PDB entry 5KBE | X-ray diffraction, 2.50 A resolution | chains A and B

[Chain A (and B)]
Molecule: MopR
Organism: Acinetobacter calcoaceticus
Notes: fragment: sensor domain, residues 1-229; chain B of this document is another copy of the same molecule, construct and numbering; everything in this record applies to it too
UniProt: Q43965 (Q43965_ACICA); numbering as in UniProt (aligned over 1-229)
Sequence (229 residues; numbered 1 to 229; the number before each row is that of its first residue):
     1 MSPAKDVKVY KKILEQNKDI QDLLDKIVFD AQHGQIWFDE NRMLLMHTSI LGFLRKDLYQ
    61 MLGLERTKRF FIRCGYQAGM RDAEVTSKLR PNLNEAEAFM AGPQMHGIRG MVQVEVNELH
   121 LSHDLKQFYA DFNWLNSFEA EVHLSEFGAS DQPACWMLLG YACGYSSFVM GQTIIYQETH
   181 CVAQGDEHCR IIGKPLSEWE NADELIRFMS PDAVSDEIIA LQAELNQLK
Not modelled in the structure: 1-14, 200-211, 226-229 (chain B: 1-13, 203-204, 222-229)
Ion coordination: Zn2+: Cys155, Glu178, Cys181, Cys189
Ligand contacts: phenol (IPH): Phe99, Gly102, Pro103, His106, Val112, Val114, Phe132, Trp134, Tyr161, Ala162, Tyr165, Ser166, Tyr176, Ile191
Curated features (UniProtKB/Swiss-Prot):
  - binding site (phenol): His106, Trp134
  - binding site (Zn(2+)): Cys155, Glu178, Cys181, Cys189

[Interface between chain A and chain B]
Contacting residue pairs (106; chain A residue first):
  Gln16(A) with Gln32(B), hydrogen bond (backbone-side chain)
  Asn17(A) with Gln32(B), hydrogen bond
  Phe29(A) with Phe29(B), hydrophobic
  Ala31(A) with Ile20(B), hydrophobic; Gly107(B)
  Gln32(A) with Gln16(B); Asn17(B); Ile20(B); Gln113(B)
  His33(A) with Gln113(B); Asn136(B), hydrogen bond (backbone-side chain)
  Gly34(A) with Gly107(B); Gly110(B); Met111(B), hydrogen bond (backbone-backbone); Val112(B); Gln113(B)
  Gln35(A) with Gly110(B); Asn136(B), hydrogen bond
  Ile36(A) with Ile108(B); Arg109(B); Gly110(B)
  Asn41(A) with His47(B)
  Arg42(A) with Thr48(B); Gly110(B), hydrogen bond (side chain-backbone); Met111(B), hydrogen bond (side chain-backbone); Asn136(B), hydrogen bond (side chain-backbone); Ser137(B); Phe138(B); Glu141(B), salt bridge
  Met43(A) with Met46(B); His47(B); Gly110(B)
  Leu44(A) with Leu44(B); Leu45(B); Met46(B), hydrogen bond (backbone-backbone); Leu51(B), hydrophobic; Arg109(B); Gly110(B); Phe138(B), hydrophobic
  Leu45(A) with Leu44(B); Leu45(B), hydrophobic; Ile108(B); Arg109(B), hydrogen bond (backbone-backbone); Met111(B)
  Met46(A) with Met43(B); Leu44(B), hydrogen bond (backbone-backbone); Met46(B), hydrophobic; Met157(B), hydrophobic
  His47(A) with Asn41(B), hydrogen bond; Arg42(B); Met43(B); Arg81(B); Asp82(B), salt bridge
  Thr48(A) with Arg42(B), hydrogen bond (backbone-backbone); Leu44(B)
  Ile50(A) with Cys74(B), hydrophobic; Ala78(B), hydrophobic
  Leu51(A) with Met46(B), hydrophobic
  Phe53(A) with Gln77(B); Phe208(B), hydrophobic
  Leu54(A) with Leu54(B), hydrophobic; Phe70(B), hydrophobic
  Asp57(A) with Phe70(B); Arg73(B), salt bridge
  Leu58(A) with Leu54(B), hydrophobic
  Met61(A) with Leu62(B), hydrophobic; Arg66(B); Phe70(B), hydrophobic
  Leu62(A) with Leu62(B), hydrophobic
  Arg69(A) with Met61(B)
  Phe70(A) with Ile50(B); Leu54(B), hydrophobic; Asp57(B)
  Arg73(A) with Phe53(B); Asp57(B), salt bridge
  Cys74(A) with Ile50(B), hydrophobic
  Arg81(A) with His47(B); Ser49(B), hydrogen bond
  Asp82(A) with His47(B), salt bridge
  Gly107(A) with Ala31(B); Gly34(B)
  Ile108(A) with Ala31(B), hydrophobic; Ile36(B)
  Arg109(A) with Ile36(B); Leu44(B); Leu45(B), hydrogen bond (backbone-backbone); Met46(B); His47(B), hydrogen bond
  Gly110(A) with Gly34(B); Arg42(B), hydrogen bond (backbone-side chain); Leu44(B)
  Met111(A) with Gly34(B), hydrogen bond (backbone-backbone); Arg42(B); Leu44(B), hydrophobic; Leu45(B)
  Val112(A) with Gly34(B)
  Gln113(A) with Gln32(B); His33(B)
  Asn136(A) with His33(B); Gln35(B); Arg42(B), hydrogen bond (backbone-side chain)
  Ser137(A) with Arg42(B)
  Phe138(A) with Arg42(B); Leu44(B), hydrophobic
  Glu141(A) with Arg42(B), salt bridge
  Met157(A) with Ile50(B), hydrophobic
Also at the interface, not in a pair above, chain A (48 interface residues in all): Ile20, Asp30, Arg66, Phe71, Gln77
Also at the interface, not in a pair above, chain B (51 interface residues in all): Asp30, Phe38, Leu58, Leu135

[Overview]
The interface between chain A and chain B involves 48 residues on one side and 51 on the other; the contacts
include 19 hydrogen bonds and 6 salt bridges. Polar pairs include Arg42(A)-Glu141(B), His47(A)-Asp82(B) and
Asp57(A)-Arg73(B). Chain A binds phenol.
Chain A and chain B are both MopR (Acinetobacter calcoaceticus); the structure, Crystal structure of the
aromatic sensor domain of mopr in complex with phenol, was determined by X-ray diffraction together with 5KBH
and 5KBI from the same study.
